PDB entry 1H1Q | X-ray diffraction, 2.50 A resolution | chains A and B

# Chain A
Molecule: Cell division protein kinase 2
From: Homo sapiens
Notes: EC 2.7.1.-
UniProtKB: P24941 (CDK2_HUMAN); numbering as in UniProt (aligned over 1-298)
Sequence (303 residues; row label = number of the first residue in the row; numbers below 1 keep their minus sign (Gly-4 is residue -4)):
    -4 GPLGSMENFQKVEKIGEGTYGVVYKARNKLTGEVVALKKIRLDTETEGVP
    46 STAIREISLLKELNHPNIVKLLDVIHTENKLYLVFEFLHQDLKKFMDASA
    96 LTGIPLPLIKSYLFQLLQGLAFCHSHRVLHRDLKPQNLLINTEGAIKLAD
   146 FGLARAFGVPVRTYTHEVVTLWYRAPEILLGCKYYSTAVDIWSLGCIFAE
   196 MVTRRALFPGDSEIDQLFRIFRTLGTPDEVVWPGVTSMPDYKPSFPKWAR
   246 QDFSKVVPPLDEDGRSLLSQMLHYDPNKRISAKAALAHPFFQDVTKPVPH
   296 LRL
Unresolved in the structure: -4 to -1, 297-298
Modified / non-standard residues: Thr160 (phosphothreonine; TPO)
UniProt features mapped onto this chain:
  - active site: Asp127 (Proton acceptor)
  - binding site (ATP): Ile10 to Val18, Lys33, Glu81 to Leu83, Asp86, Lys129 to Asn132, Asp145
  - binding site (Mg(2+)): Asn132, Asp145
  - site (CDK7 binding): Lys9, Lys88, Lys89, Leu166
  - modified residue: Met1 (N-acetylmethionine), Lys6 (N6-acetyllysine), Thr14 (Phosphothreonine), Tyr15 (Phosphotyrosine), Tyr19 (Phosphotyrosine), Thr160 (Phosphothreonine)
  - natural variant: Pro45 (P45L: In a glioblastoma multiforme sample)
  - mutagenesis: Lys9 (K9F: Reduced phosphorylation by CAK), Thr14 (T14A: 2-fold increase in activity), Tyr15 (Y15F: 2-fold increase in activity), Lys88 to Lys89 (Reduced phosphorylation by CAK), Thr160 (T160A: Abolishes activity), Leu166 (L166R: Reduced phosphorylation by CAK and reduced kinase activity)
Residues lining bound ligands: 2-anilino-6-cyclohexylmethoxypurine (2A6): Ile10, Gly11, Glu12, Gly13, Val18, Ala31, Val64, Phe80, Glu81, Phe82, Leu83, His84, Gln85, Asp86, Lys89, Gln131, Asn132, Leu134

# Chain B
Molecule: Cyclin A2
From: Homo sapiens
UniProtKB: P20248 (CGA2_HUMAN); numbering as in UniProt (aligned over 175-432)
Sequence (258 residues; row label = number of the first residue in the row):
   175 VPDYHEDIHTYLREMEVKCKPKVGYMKKQPDITNSMRAILVDWLVEVGEE
   225 YKLQNETLHLAVNYIDRFLSSMSVLRGKLQLVGTAAMLLASKFEEIYPPE
   275 VAEFVYITDDTYTKKQVLRMEHLVLKVLTFDLAAPTVNQFLTQYFLHQQP
   325 ANCKVESLAMFLGELSLIDADPYLKYLPSVIAGAAFHLALYTVTGQSWPE
   375 SLIRKTGYTLESLKPCLMDLHQTYLKAPQHAQQSIREKYKNSKYHGVSLL
   425 NPPETLNL

# How chain A and chain B interact
Residue-residue contacts (70; chain A residue first):
  Thr39(A) - Lys289(B)  hydrogen bond
  Thr39(A) - Leu292(B)
  Glu40(A) - Lys288(B)
  Glu40(A) - Leu292(B)
  Thr41(A) - Val275(B)
  Thr41(A) - Lys288(B)
  Glu42(A) - Lys266(B)  hydrogen bond (backbone-side chain)
  Glu42(A) - Glu274(B)
  Glu42(A) - Val275(B)  hydrogen bond (side chain-backbone)
  Glu42(A) - Leu292(B)
  Gly43(A) - Lys266(B)
  Gly43(A) - Leu292(B)
  Gly43(A) - Glu295(B)
  Val44(A) - Lys266(B)  hydrogen bond (backbone-side chain)
  Val44(A) - Glu295(B)  hydrogen bond (backbone-side chain)
  Val44(A) - Leu299(B)  hydrophobic
  Ser46(A) - Lys266(B)
  Ile49(A) - Leu263(B)  hydrophobic
  Ile49(A) - Leu299(B)  hydrophobic
  Arg50(A) - Phe267(B)  hydrogen bond (side chain-backbone)
  Arg50(A) - Glu268(B)
  Arg50(A) - Glu269(B)
  Ile52(A) - Phe304(B)  hydrophobic
  Ser53(A) - Phe267(B)
  Ser53(A) - Phe304(B)
  Ser53(A) - Leu306(B)
  Leu54(A) - Ala307(B)  hydrophobic
  Lys56(A) - Thr303(B)
  Lys56(A) - Asp305(B)  salt bridge
  Glu57(A) - Tyr185(B)  hydrogen bond
  Glu57(A) - Ala307(B)
  His71(A) - His296(B)  hydrogen bond
  His71(A) - Lys300(B)  hydrogen bond
  His71(A) - Phe304(B)
  Thr72(A) - His296(B)  hydrogen bond (backbone-side chain)
  Leu76(A) - Phe304(B)  hydrophobic
  His119(A) - Tyr178(B)
  His119(A) - Ile182(B)
  Ser120(A) - Tyr178(B)
  Ser120(A) - Asp181(B)  hydrogen bond
  Ser120(A) - Ile182(B)
  His121(A) - Tyr185(B)
  Arg122(A) - Ile182(B)
  Arg122(A) - Tyr185(B)
  Arg122(A) - Ala307(B)  hydrogen bond (side chain-backbone)
  Arg150(A) - Glu268(B)  salt bridge
  Arg150(A) - Glu269(B)
  Arg150(A) - Ile270(B)
  Ala151(A) - Phe267(B)  hydrophobic
  Phe152(A) - Ile182(B)  hydrophobic
  Val154(A) - His179(B)
  Val154(A) - Ile182(B)  hydrophobic
  Val154(A) - Thr316(B)
  Val154(A) - Gln317(B)
  Pro155(A) - Thr316(B)
  Pro155(A) - Leu320(B)  hydrophobic
  Arg157(A) - Gln228(B)  hydrogen bond
  Arg157(A) - Glu230(B)
  Arg157(A) - Glu268(B)  salt bridge
  Tyr159(A) - Ile270(B)
  Thr160(A) - Glu269(B)
  Thr160(A) - Ile270(B)
  Glu162(A) - Tyr271(B)
  Thr182(A) - Val175(B)
  Ser276(A) - Asp177(B)
  Ser276(A) - Tyr178(B)
  Ala277(A) - Tyr178(B)  hydrogen bond (backbone-side chain)
  Lys278(A) - Asp177(B)
  Lys278(A) - Tyr178(B)  hydrogen bond (backbone-side chain)
  Lys278(A) - Asp181(B)  salt bridge
Interface residues without a listed pair, chain A (39 interface residues in all): Leu37, Glu73, Ala116, Thr158, Ser181
Interface residues without a listed pair, chain B (37 interface residues in all): Leu186, Met189, Pro273, Arg293

# Summary
Chain A and chain B form an interface of 39 and 37 residues respectively, with 15 hydrogen bonds and 4 salt
bridges. Polar pairs include Lys56(A)-Asp305(B), Arg150(A)-Glu268(B) and Arg157(A)-Glu268(B). Ligands of chain
A: 2-anilino-6-cyclohexylmethoxypurine.
Here chain A is Cell division protein kinase 2 and chain B is Cyclin A2, both from Homo sapiens. Entry 1H1Q
(Structure of human Thr160-phospho CDK2/cyclin A complexed with the inhibitor NU6094) was determined by X-ray
diffraction, deposited together with 1H1P, 1H1R and 1H1S.
